7B5I - chains AA and BA of the 30 polymer chains in the assembly; structure by electron microscopy, 2.80 A resolution.

# Chain AA (and BA)
Molecule: All3327 protein
Organism: Nostoc sp. (strain PCC 7120 / SAG 25.82 / UTEX 2576)
Notes: fragment: cap protein Cis16A; chain BA of this document is another copy of the same molecule, construct and numbering; everything in this record applies to it too
UniProtKB: Q8YRW5 (Q8YRW5_NOSS1); numbering as in UniProt (aligned over 1-192)
Chain sequence (192 residues; numbered 1 to 192; the number before each row is that of its first residue):
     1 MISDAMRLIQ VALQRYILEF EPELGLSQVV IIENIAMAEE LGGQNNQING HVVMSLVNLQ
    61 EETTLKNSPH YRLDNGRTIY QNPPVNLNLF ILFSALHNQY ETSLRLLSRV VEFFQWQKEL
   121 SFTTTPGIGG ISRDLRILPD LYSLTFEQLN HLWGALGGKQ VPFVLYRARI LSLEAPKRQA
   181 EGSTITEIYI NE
Unresolved in the structure: 128-131, 192

# How chain AA and chain BA interact
Contacting residue pairs (42; chain AA residue first):
  Tyr16(AA) with Ala175(BA)
  Glu19(AA) with Lys177(BA), salt bridge
  Phe20(AA) with Pro176(BA), hydrophobic
  Leu41(AA) with Met37(BA), hydrophobic
  Tyr100(AA) with Ile32(BA), hydrophobic; Glu33(BA); Asn34(BA); Leu56(BA)
  Glu101(AA) with Ser3(BA), hydrogen bond (backbone-side chain); Arg7(BA), salt bridge
  Leu104(AA) with Ser3(BA); Met6(BA), hydrophobic
  Ser108(AA) with Met1(BA); Ile2(BA), hydrogen bond (side chain-backbone)
  Arg109(AA) with Met1(BA)
  Val111(AA) with Leu173(BA), hydrophobic
  Glu112(AA) with Glu174(BA)
  Gln115(AA) with Asn82(BA), hydrogen bond (side chain-backbone); Pro83(BA), hydrogen bond (side chain-backbone); Pro84(BA); Val85(BA); Glu174(BA); Ala175(BA), hydrogen bond (side chain-backbone)
  Trp116(AA) with Asn82(BA), hydrogen bond (backbone-side chain); Lys177(BA)
  Leu144(AA) with Asn58(BA), hydrogen bond (backbone-side chain); Gln60(BA), hydrogen bond (backbone-side chain)
  Phe146(AA) with Leu152(BA), hydrophobic
  Leu149(AA) with Val57(BA); Asn58(BA)
  Asn150(AA) with His151(BA), hydrogen bond; Gly154(BA); Ala155(BA)
  Gly158(AA) with Gly154(BA); Ala155(BA); Gly157(BA)
  Lys159(AA) with Ala36(BA), hydrogen bond (side chain-backbone); Gly43(BA); Ala155(BA)
  Gln160(AA) with Asn34(BA), hydrogen bond (backbone-side chain); Val57(BA); Ala155(BA)
Also at the interface, not in a pair above, chain AA (28 interface residues in all): Glu40, Arg105, Lys118, Leu141, Ser143, Thr145, Glu147, Val161
Also at the interface, not in a pair above, chain BA (36 interface residues in all): Gly42, Gln44, Ser55, Leu59, Glu61, Phe90, Leu156

# Summary
Chain AA and chain BA form an interface of 28 and 36 residues respectively; the contacts include 11 hydrogen
bonds and 2 salt bridges. Polar contacts include Glu19(AA)-Lys177(BA), Glu101(AA)-Arg7(BA) and
Glu101(AA)-Ser3(BA).
Both chains are All3327 protein (Nostoc sp. (strain PCC 7120 / SAG 25.82 / UTEX 2576)). Entry 7B5I (Cryo-EM
structure of the contractile injection system cap complex from Anabaena PCC7120) was determined by electron
microscopy together with 7B5H from the same study.
